Entry 1TFO (X-ray diffraction, 2.30 A resolution); this record covers chains A and B.

== Chain A ==
Protein: Colicin D
From: Escherichia coli
Notes: fragment: C-terminal domain
UniProt: P17998 (CEAD_ECOLI); residues 595-697 here = UniProt positions 595-697
Sequence (103 residues; row label = number of the first residue in the row):
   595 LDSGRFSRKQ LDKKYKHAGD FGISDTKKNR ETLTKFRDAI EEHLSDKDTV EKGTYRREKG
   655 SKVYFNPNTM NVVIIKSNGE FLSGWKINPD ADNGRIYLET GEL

== Chain B ==
Protein: Colicin D immunity protein
From: Escherichia coli
UniProt: P11899 (IMMD_ECOLI); residue numbers follow UniProt; this construct covers 2-87
Sequence (91 residues; numbered 2 to 92; the number before each row is that of its first residue):
     2 NKMAMIDLAK LFLASKITAI EFSERICVER RRLYGVKDLS PNILNCGEEL FMAAERFEPD
    62 ADRANYEIDD NGLKVEVRSI LEKFKLHHHH H
Unresolved in the structure: 2, 89-92
Differences from the reference sequence: expression tag (88-92)

== Chain A / chain B interface ==
Residue-residue contacts (36):
  Lys607(A) with Glu59(B), salt bridge
  Lys608(A) with Glu56(B), salt bridge
  Lys610(A) with Ser24(B); Cys28(B); Arg32(B), hydrogen bond (backbone-side chain); Glu56(B), salt bridge
  His611(A) with Cys28(B); Arg32(B), hydrogen bond (backbone-side chain); Phe52(B); Glu56(B), salt bridge
  Gly613(A) with Arg32(B)
  Asp614(A) with Arg31(B), salt bridge; Arg32(B), salt bridge
  Tyr649(A) with Met53(B), hydrophobic; Arg57(B)
  Arg651(A) with Arg57(B); Tyr67(B)
  Glu652(A) with Tyr67(B), hydrogen bond
  Leu676(A) with Tyr67(B)
  Ser677(A) with Glu56(B), hydrogen bond
  Trp679(A) with Phe52(B); Met53(B), hydrophobic; Glu56(B)
  Lys680(A) with Arg31(B), hydrogen bond (backbone-side chain); Tyr35(B)
  Ile681(A) with Tyr35(B), hydrogen bond (backbone-side chain)
  Asn682(A) with Arg31(B); Tyr35(B); Leu45(B)
  Pro683(A) with Tyr35(B)
  Asp684(A) with Leu45(B)
  Ala685(A) with Asn46(B); Glu49(B)
  Asp686(A) with Asn46(B)
  Asn687(A) with Met53(B)
  Leu697(A) with Met53(B)
Other interface residues (no listed pair), chain A (23 interface residues in all): Ala612, Met664
Other interface residues (no listed pair), chain B (17 interface residues in all): Glu50, Ala55, Asp61

== In short ==
Chain A and chain B form an interface of 23 and 17 residues respectively; the contacts include 6 hydrogen
bonds and 6 salt bridges. Among the polar pairs are Lys607(A)-Glu59(B), Lys608(A)-Glu56(B) and
Lys610(A)-Glu56(B).
Chain A is Colicin D and chain B is Colicin D immunity protein, both from Escherichia coli; the structure,
Ribonuclease from Escherichia coli complexed with its inhibitor protein, was determined by X-ray diffraction
(same publication as 1TFK).
